5E8J - chains A and C; structure by X-ray diffraction, 2.35 A resolution.

== Chain A ==
Molecule: mRNA cap guanine-N7 methyltransferase
From: Homo sapiens
Notes: EC 2.1.1.56
UniProt: O43148 (MCES_HUMAN); residue numbers follow UniProt; this construct covers 165-476
Amino-acid sequence (312 residues; numbered 165 to 476; the number before each row is that of its first residue):
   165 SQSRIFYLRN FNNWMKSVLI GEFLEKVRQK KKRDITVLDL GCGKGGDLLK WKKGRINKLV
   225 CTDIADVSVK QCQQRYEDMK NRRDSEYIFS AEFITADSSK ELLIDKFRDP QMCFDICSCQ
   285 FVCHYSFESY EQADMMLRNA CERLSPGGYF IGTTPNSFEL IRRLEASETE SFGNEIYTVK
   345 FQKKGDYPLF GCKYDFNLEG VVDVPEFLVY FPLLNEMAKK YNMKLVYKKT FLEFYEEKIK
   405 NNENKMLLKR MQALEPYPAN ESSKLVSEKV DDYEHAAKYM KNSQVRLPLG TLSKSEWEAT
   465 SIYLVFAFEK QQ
Not modelled in the structure: 165-166
Small-molecule neighbours: S-adenosylhomocysteine (SAH): Lys-180, Gly-205, Cys-206, Gly-207, Gly-210, Asp-211, Asp-227, Ile-228, Ala-229, Ala-260, Asp-261, Ser-262, Ser-263, Gln-284, Phe-285, Val-286, Tyr-289, Met-300
Curated features (UniProtKB/Swiss-Prot):
  - binding site (mRNA): Asn-176, Asn-177
  - binding site (S-adenosyl-L-methionine): Lys-180, Gly-205, Asp-227, Asp-261, Gln-284, Tyr-289
  - site (mRNA cap binding): Lys-208, Lys-214, Arg-239, His-288, Glu-370, Tyr-467
  - mutagenesis: Trp-178 (W178C: Loss of methyltransferase activity in presence or absence of RAMAC; when associated with C-417. Complete restored RAMAC-mediated methyltransferase activity under reducing conditions ...), Asp-203 (D203A: Loss of activity), Arg-239 (R239A: Loss of activity), Tyr-289 (Y289A: Loss of activity), Phe-291 (F291A: Strongly impairs enzyme activity), Phe-354 (F354A: Loss of activity), Lys-393 (K393C: Loss of methyltransferase activity in presence or absence of RAMAC; when associated with C-178; C-398 and C-417 ...), Phe-398 (F398C: Loss of methyltransferase activity in presence or absence of RAMAC; when associated with C-178; C-393 and C-417 ...), Lys-409 (K409E: Decreased S-adenosyl-L-methionine binding and methyltransferase activity in absence of RAMAC; when associated with E-413. Decreased interaction with RAMAC; when associated with E-413), Lys-413 (K413E: Decreased S-adenosyl-L-methionine binding and methyltransferase activity in absence of RAMAC; when associated with E-409. Decreased interaction with RAMAC; when associated with E-409), Ala-417 (A417C: Loss of methyltransferase activity in presence or absence of RAMAC; when associated with C-178. Complete restored RAMAC-mediated methyltransferase activity under reducing conditions ...), Arg-450 (R450E: Increased S-adenosyl-L-methionine binding and methyltransferase activity in absence of RAMAC; when associated with E-452. No change in interaction with RAMAC; when associated with E-452), 1 further mutagenesis entry in UniProt
What the authors report for this chain:
  - conformationally variable residues (order/disorder transition): Gln-416 to Leu-456
  - binding site for S-adenosylhomocysteine: Lys-180, Gly-205, Asp-227, Asp-261, Ser-262
  - catalytic residues: Lys-180 (from molecular simulation)
  - catalytic residues: Asn-176 (proposed by the authors, not directly observed)
  - contacts within the chain: Asn-174/Gln-416 (hydrogen bond), Trp-178/Asn-408 (hydrogen bond), Trp-178/Leu-411 (hydrophobic contact), Trp-178/Leu-412 (hydrophobic contact), Trp-178/Met-415 (hydrophobic contact), Trp-178/Ala-417 (hydrophobic contact), Glu-186/Lys-402 (hydrogen bond) (from molecular simulation)
  - mutagenesis - R450E/P452E, R450E/L451E/P452E: increased catalytic activity
  - mutagenesis - R450E/P452E: unchanged binding to RAM 2-45
  - mutagenesis - R450E/P452E: increased binding to SAMFP
  - mutagenesis - W178C/A417C, W178C/K393C/F398C/A417C, K409E/K413E, K409E/K413E/R414E: decreased catalytic activity
  - mutagenesis - R450E/P452E: unchanged binding to RNMT-activating mini protein (chain C)
  - mutagenesis - K409E/K413E: decreased binding to RNMT-activating mini protein (chain C)

== Chain C ==
Molecule: RNMT-activating mini protein
From: Homo sapiens
UniProt: Q9BTL3 (RAM_HUMAN); numbering as in UniProt (aligned over 2-45)
Amino-acid sequence (44 residues; row label = number of the first residue in the row):
     2 TDTAEAVPKF EEMFASRFTE NDKEYQEYLK RPPESPPIVE EWNS
Not modelled in the structure: 2, 45

== How chain A and chain C interact ==
Contacting residue pairs - 74 pairs, chain A then chain C:
  Tyr-294(A) / Asp-3(C)
  Tyr-294(A) / Thr-4(C)
  Tyr-294(A) / Ala-7(C)
  Tyr-294(A) / Val-8(C)  hydrophobic
  Tyr-294(A) / Phe-11(C)  hydrophobic
  Asn-320(A) / Tyr-29(C)  hydrogen bond
  Ser-321(A) / Phe-19(C)
  Phe-322(A) / Phe-19(C)  hydrophobic
  Phe-322(A) / Glu-25(C)
  Phe-322(A) / Tyr-26(C)
  Phe-322(A) / Tyr-29(C)  hydrophobic
  Glu-323(A) / Tyr-29(C)  hydrogen bond
  Ile-325(A) / Phe-19(C)  hydrophobic
  Ile-325(A) / Tyr-26(C)
  Arg-326(A) / Tyr-26(C)  hydrogen bond (backbone-side chain)
  Tyr-351(A) / Arg-18(C)  hydrogen bond (backbone-side chain)
  Tyr-351(A) / Phe-19(C)  hydrophobic
  Pro-352(A) / Arg-18(C)
  Leu-353(A) / Phe-11(C)
  Leu-353(A) / Glu-12(C)
  Leu-353(A) / Arg-18(C)
  Leu-372(A) / Phe-19(C)  hydrophobic
  Tyr-374(A) / Phe-15(C)  hydrophobic
  Tyr-374(A) / Arg-18(C)
  Tyr-374(A) / Phe-19(C)  hydrophobic
  Tyr-374(A) / Asp-23(C)  hydrogen bond
  Pro-376(A) / Phe-15(C)
  Pro-376(A) / Glu-25(C)
  Leu-377(A) / Phe-11(C)  hydrophobic
  Leu-377(A) / Phe-15(C)  hydrophobic
  Glu-380(A) / Met-14(C)
  Glu-380(A) / Phe-15(C)
  Thr-394(A) / Arg-32(C)
  Leu-396(A) / Glu-35(C)
  Glu-397(A) / Arg-32(C)  salt bridge
  Tyr-399(A) / Pro-38(C)
  Tyr-399(A) / Val-40(C)
  Lys-409(A) / Val-40(C)
  Leu-412(A) / Trp-43(C)  hydrophobic
  Lys-413(A) / Glu-42(C)
  Lys-413(A) / Trp-43(C)
  Leu-418(A) / Val-40(C)  hydrophobic
  Leu-418(A) / Trp-43(C)
  Pro-420(A) / Trp-43(C)
  His-439(A) / Ser-36(C)
  His-439(A) / Pro-37(C)
  His-439(A) / Ile-39(C)
  Ala-440(A) / Ile-39(C)  hydrophobic
  Tyr-443(A) / Ile-39(C)  hydrophobic
  Tyr-443(A) / Glu-41(C)  hydrogen bond
  Val-449(A) / Glu-41(C)
  Arg-450(A) / Glu-41(C)  hydrogen bond (backbone-side chain)
  Arg-450(A) / Glu-42(C)  salt bridge
  Pro-452(A) / Glu-41(C)
  Pro-452(A) / Glu-42(C)  hydrogen bond (backbone-backbone)
  Pro-452(A) / Trp-43(C)  hydrogen bond (backbone-backbone)
  Pro-452(A) / Asn-44(C)
  Leu-453(A) / Val-40(C)
  Leu-453(A) / Glu-41(C)
  Leu-453(A) / Trp-43(C)
  Gly-454(A) / Pro-38(C)
  Gly-454(A) / Ile-39(C)
  Gly-454(A) / Val-40(C)  hydrogen bond (backbone-backbone)
  Gly-454(A) / Trp-43(C)
  Thr-455(A) / Pro-38(C)  hydrogen bond (side chain-backbone)
  Thr-455(A) / Ile-39(C)
  Leu-456(A) / Pro-37(C)
  Lys-458(A) / Glu-35(C)
  Lys-458(A) / Pro-37(C)
  Trp-461(A) / Glu-35(C)
  Trp-461(A) / Ser-36(C)
  Trp-461(A) / Pro-37(C)
  Trp-461(A) / Pro-38(C)
  Ser-465(A) / Glu-35(C)
Other interface residues (no listed pair), chain A (42 interface residues in all): Phe-175, Glu-329, Phe-354, Met-381, Leu-451
Other interface residues (no listed pair), chain C (27 interface residues in all): Leu-30, Pro-34
The authors on this interface:
  - pairs named by the authors: Glu-397(A)/Arg-32(C) (salt bridge), Arg-450(A)/Glu-42(C) (salt bridge)
  - interface residues, chain A: Tyr-294(A), Phe-322(A), Ile-325(A), Tyr-351(A), Leu-353(A), Leu-372(A), Tyr-374(A), Pro-376(A), Leu-377(A), Met-381(A), Tyr-399(A), Leu-412(A), Leu-418(A), Pro-420(A), Tyr-443(A), Trp-461(A)
  - interface residues, chain C: Ala-7(C), Val-8(C), Phe-11(C), Phe-15(C), Phe-19(C), Tyr-26(C), Tyr-29(C), Pro-37(C), Pro-38(C), Ile-39(C), Val-40(C), Trp-43(C)

== In short ==
Chain A and chain C form an interface of 42 and 27 residues respectively; the contacts include 11 hydrogen
bonds and 2 salt bridges. Polar pairs include Glu-397(A)/Arg-32(C), Arg-450(A)/Glu-42(C) and
Asn-320(A)/Tyr-29(C). The paper describes salt bridges between Glu-397(A) and Arg-32(C) and Arg-450(A) and
Glu-42(C). The paper reports catalytic residues Lys-180(A) and Asn-176(A); W178C/A417C,
W178C/K393C/F398C/A417C and K409E/K413E of chain A, among others, reduce catalytic activity; 6 substitutions
were tested in all.
Chain A is mRNA cap guanine-N7 methyltransferase and chain C is RNMT-activating mini protein, both from Homo
sapiens; the structure, Crystal structure of mRNA cap guanine-N7 methyltransferase in complex with RAM, was
determined by X-ray diffraction (same publication as 5E9J and 5E9W).
